PDB entry 1FZI | X-ray diffraction, 3.30 A resolution | chains B and F of the 6 polymer chains in the assembly

== Chain B ==
Protein: Methane monooxygenase component A, alpha chain
From: Methylococcus capsulatus
Notes: EC 1.14.13.25
Reference sequence: P22869 (MEMA_METCA); residue numbers follow UniProt; this construct covers 1-527
Amino-acid sequence (527 residues; row label = number of the first residue in the row):
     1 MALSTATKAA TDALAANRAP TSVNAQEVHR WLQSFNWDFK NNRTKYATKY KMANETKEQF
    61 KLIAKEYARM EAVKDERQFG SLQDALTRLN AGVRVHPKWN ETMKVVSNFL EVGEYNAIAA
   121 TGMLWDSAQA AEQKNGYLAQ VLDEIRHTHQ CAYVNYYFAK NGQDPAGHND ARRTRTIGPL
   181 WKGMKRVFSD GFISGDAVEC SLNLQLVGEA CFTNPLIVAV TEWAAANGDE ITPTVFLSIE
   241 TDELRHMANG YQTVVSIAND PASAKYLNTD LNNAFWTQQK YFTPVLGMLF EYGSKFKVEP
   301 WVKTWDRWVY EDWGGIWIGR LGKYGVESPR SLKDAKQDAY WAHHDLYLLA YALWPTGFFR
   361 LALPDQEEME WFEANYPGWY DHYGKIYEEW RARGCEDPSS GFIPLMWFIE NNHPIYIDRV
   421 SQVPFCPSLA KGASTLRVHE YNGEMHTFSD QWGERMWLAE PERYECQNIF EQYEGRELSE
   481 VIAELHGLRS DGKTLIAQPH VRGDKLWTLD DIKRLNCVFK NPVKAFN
Disordered / not traced: 1-14, 527
Ion coordination: Fe ion site 1: Glu114, Glu144, His147; Fe ion site 2: Glu144, Glu209, Glu243, His246
Ligand contacts:
  - xenon (XE), molecule 1: Phe109, Met184, Leu286, Leu289
  - xenon (XE), molecule 2: Met288, Leu289, Tyr292, Gly293, Tyr347, Leu361
  - xenon (XE), molecule 3: Leu353, Pro355, Thr356, Leu405, Leu478, Phe519
Swiss-Prot annotation at these positions:
  - active site: Cys151
  - binding site (Fe cation): Glu114, Glu144, His147, Glu209, Glu243, His246

== Chain F ==
Protein: Methane monooxygenase component A, gamma chain
From: Methylococcus capsulatus
Notes: EC 1.14.13.25
Reference sequence: P11987 (MEMG_METCA); residue numbers follow UniProt; this construct covers 1-170
Amino-acid sequence (170 residues; row label = number of the first residue in the row):
     1 MAKLGIHSND TRDAWVNKIA QLNTLEKAAE MLKQFRMDHT TPFRNSYELD NDYLWIEAKL
    61 EEKVAVLKAR AFNEVDFRHK TAFGEDAKSV LDGTVAKMNA AKDKWEAEKI HIGFRQAYKP
   121 PIMPVNYFLD GERQLGTRLM ELRNLNYYDT PLEELRKQRG VRVVHLQSPH
Disordered / not traced: 1-3, 166-170

== Interface between chain B and chain F ==
Contacting residue pairs (89; chain B residue first):
  Arg43(B) with Arg133(F)
  Thr44(B) with Arg133(F)
  Lys45(B) with Arg133(F)
  Ala47(B) with Glu132(F); Arg133(F); Gly136(F); Thr137(F); Met140(F), hydrophobic
  Thr48(B) with Thr137(F), hydrogen bond (backbone-side chain); Met140(F)
  Lys49(B) with Met140(F); Asn144(F)
  Asp196(B) with Met140(F)
  Lys265(B) with Leu145(F)
  Tyr266(B) with Glu141(F), hydrogen bond (side chain-backbone); Asn144(F); Leu145(F)
  Thr269(B) with Tyr147(F); Tyr148(F), hydrogen bond (backbone-side chain)
  Asn272(B) with Tyr148(F), hydrogen bond
  Asn273(B) with Tyr147(F); Tyr148(F), hydrogen bond
  Arg330(B) with Tyr148(F)
  Leu436(B) with His165(F), hydrogen bond (backbone-side chain)
  Arg437(B) with Leu152(F); Arg156(F)
  Val438(B) with Val163(F); Val164(F), hydrogen bond (backbone-backbone); His165(F), hydrogen bond (backbone-backbone)
  His439(B) with Arg156(F); Val161(F); Arg162(F); Val163(F)
  Glu440(B) with Val161(F); Arg162(F), salt bridge; Val164(F)
  Tyr441(B) with Pro42(F); Phe43(F); Arg159(F)
  Asn442(B) with Pro42(F); Phe43(F); Arg44(F); Tyr47(F)
  Glu444(B) with Tyr47(F); Asp50(F)
  Gln451(B) with Leu152(F)
  Trp452(B) with Tyr148(F), hydrophobic
  Glu454(B) with Leu152(F); Arg156(F), salt bridge
  Arg455(B) with Tyr147(F), hydrogen bond (side chain-backbone); Tyr148(F); Thr150(F), hydrogen bond (side chain-backbone); Leu152(F); Leu155(F)
  Met456(B) with Tyr147(F)
  Trp457(B) with Val161(F), hydrophobic
  Leu458(B) with Leu152(F), hydrophobic; Leu155(F), hydrophobic; Arg156(F); Arg159(F), hydrogen bond (backbone-side chain)
  Ala459(B) with Arg143(F), hydrogen bond (backbone-side chain); Tyr147(F); Arg159(F)
  Glu460(B) with Arg143(F); Tyr147(F), hydrogen bond
  Pro461(B) with Pro42(F); Arg159(F)
  Glu462(B) with Pro42(F); Ile112(F); Arg143(F), salt bridge
  Glu465(B) with Thr41(F); Pro42(F); Arg44(F), salt bridge
  Gln467(B) with Asp50(F), hydrogen bond (side chain-backbone); Tyr53(F); Leu54(F)
  Glu471(B) with Asn51(F), hydrogen bond (backbone-side chain)
  Gln472(B) with Ile6(F); Asn51(F)
  Tyr473(B) with Ile6(F), hydrophobic
  Arg476(B) with Leu4(F), hydrogen bond (side chain-backbone); Gly5(F)
  Glu484(B) with Gly5(F); Ile6(F), hydrogen bond (side chain-backbone); His7(F), salt bridge
  Leu485(B) with Ile6(F), hydrophobic; His7(F)
  Phe526(B) with Val164(F), hydrophobic; His165(F)
Other interface residues (no listed pair), chain B (46 interface residues in all): Tyr46, Asp270, Gly443, Met445, Val481
Other interface residues (no listed pair), chain F (40 interface residues in all): Ser8, Glu108, Leu129, Pro151, Gly160

== Summary ==
Chain B and chain F form an interface of 46 and 40 residues respectively, with 17 hydrogen bonds and 5 salt
bridges. Polar pairs include Glu440(B)-Arg162(F), Glu454(B)-Arg156(F) and Glu462(B)-Arg143(F). Ligands of
chain B: 3 copies of xenon.
Here chain B is Methane monooxygenase component A, alpha chain and chain F is Methane monooxygenase component
A, gamma chain, both from Methylococcus capsulatus. Entry 1FZI (Methane monooxygenase hydroxylase, form I
pressurized with xenon gas) was determined by X-ray diffraction, deposited together with 1FZ8, 1FZ9 and 1FZH.
